Entry 5OJM (X-ray diffraction, 3.30 A resolution); this record covers chains A and K of the 10 polymer chains in the assembly.

Chain A:
Molecule: Human GABAA receptor chimera beta3-alpha5, Gamma-aminobutyric acid receptor subunit beta-3, Gamma-aminobutyric acid receptor subunit alpha-5
Source organism: synthetic construct
UniProt: chimeric construct of P28472, P31644: residues 1-217 from P28472 (GBRB3_HUMAN) positions 26-242 (UniProt number = residue number + 25); residues 226-315 from P31644 positions 257-346 (UniProt number = residue number + 31); residues 393-431 from P31644 positions 424-462 (UniProt number = residue number + 31)
Amino-acid sequence (395 residues; row label = number of the first residue in the row; note: 78 numbers in that range are skipped by the numbering (no residue carries them; nothing is unmodelled there); numbers below 1 keep their minus sign (Met-30 is residue -30)):
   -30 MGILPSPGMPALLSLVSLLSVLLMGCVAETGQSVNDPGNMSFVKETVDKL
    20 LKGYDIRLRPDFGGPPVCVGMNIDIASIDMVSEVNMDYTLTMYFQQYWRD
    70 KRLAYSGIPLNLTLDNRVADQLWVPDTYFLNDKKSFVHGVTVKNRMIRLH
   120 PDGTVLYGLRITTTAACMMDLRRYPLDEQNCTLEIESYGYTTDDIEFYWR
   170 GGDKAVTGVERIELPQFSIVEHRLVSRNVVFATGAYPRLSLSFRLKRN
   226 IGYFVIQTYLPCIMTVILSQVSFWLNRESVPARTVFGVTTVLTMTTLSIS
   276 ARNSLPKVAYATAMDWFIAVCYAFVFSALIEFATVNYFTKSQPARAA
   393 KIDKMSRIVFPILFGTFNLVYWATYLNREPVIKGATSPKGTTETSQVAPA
Disordered / not traced: -30 to 10, 419-442
Cystine bridges: Cys136-Cys150
Covalent attachments: N-acetylglucosamine (NAG) linked to Asn80; glycan linked to Asn149
Sequence notes: linker (316-322); conflict Ile404 (Val435 in P31644), Thr428 (Ala459 in P31644); expression tag (432-442)
Swiss-Prot annotation at these positions:
  - binding site (benzamidine): Asp95 to Tyr97, Glu155 to Tyr157, Phe200
  - binding site (4-aminobutanoate): Tyr97, Glu155, Tyr157, Thr202
  - binding site (histamine): Tyr97, Ser156, Tyr157, Thr202
  - glycosylation (N-linked (GlcNAc...) asparagine): Asn8, Asn80, Asn149
What the authors report for this chain:
  - post-translational modification sites: Asn149

Chain K:
Molecule: Nanobody Nb25
Source organism: Lama glama
Notes: antibody fragment or engineered binder
Amino-acid sequence (125 residues; each row starts with the number of its first residue):
     1 QVQLQESGGGLVQAGGSLRLSCAASGHTFNYPIMGWFRQAPGKEREFVGA
    51 ISWSGGSTSYADSVKDRFTISRDNAKNTVYLEMNNLKPEDTAVYYCAAKG
   101 RYSGGLYYPTNYDYWGQGTQVTVSS
Disordered / not traced: 124-125
Cystine bridges: Cys22-Cys96

Interface between chain A and chain K:
Contacting residue pairs - 23 pairs, chain A then chain K:
  Leu99(A) with Tyr102(K), hydrophobic
  Asn100(A) with Tyr102(K)
  Ala135(A) with Tyr102(K), hydrogen bond (backbone-side chain)
  Met137(A) with Phe29(K); Arg101(K)
  Met138(A) with Phe29(K)
  Asp139(A) with Phe29(K)
  Asn149(A) with Asn30(K)
  Thr151(A) with Tyr102(K)
  Glu153(A) with Tyr102(K)
  Arg196(A) with Ser103(K), hydrogen bond; Asn111(K), hydrogen bond (side chain-backbone); Asp113(K), salt bridge
  Asn197(A) with Thr110(K)
  Val198(A) with Asn111(K)
  Val199(A) with Gly104(K); Gly105(K), hydrogen bond (backbone-backbone); Tyr108(K), hydrophobic; Asn111(K), hydrogen bond (backbone-side chain)
  Phe200(A) with Gly104(K); Tyr108(K)
  Ala201(A) with Tyr108(K)
  Arg207(A) with Tyr102(K), hydrogen bond (side chain-backbone)
Other interface residues (no listed pair), chain A (17 interface residues in all): Arg141
Other interface residues (no listed pair), chain K (12 interface residues in all): Trp53

In short:
The interface between chain A and chain K involves 17 residues on one side and 12 on the other, with 6
hydrogen bonds and 1 salt bridge. Polar pairs include Arg196(A)-Asp113(K), Ala135(A)-Tyr102(K) and
Arg196(A)-Ser103(K). N-acetylglucosamine is covalently linked to Asn80(A). From the paper: a modification site
at Asn149(A).
Here chain A is Human GABAA receptor chimera beta3-alpha5, Gamma-aminobutyric acid receptor subunit beta-3,
Gamma-aminobutyric acid receptor subunit alpha-5 (synthetic construct) and chain K is Nanobody Nb25 (Lama
glama). Entry 5OJM (Structure of a chimaeric beta3-alpha5 GABAA receptor in complex with nanobody Nb25) was
determined by X-ray diffraction (same publication as 5O8F).
